4E54 - chains A and B of the 4 polymer chains in the assembly; structure by X-ray diffraction, 2.85 A resolution.

== Chain A ==
Name: DNA damage-binding protein 1
From: Homo sapiens
Notes: fragment: DNA DAMAGE-BINDING PROTEIN 1 (DDB1; p127); engineered mutation(s): NT-His10-DDB1
UniProt: Q16531 (DDB1_HUMAN); numbering as in UniProt (aligned over 2-1140)
Amino-acid sequence (1150 residues; numbered -9 to 1140; the number before each row is that of its first residue; numbers below 1 keep their minus sign (Met-9 is residue -9)):
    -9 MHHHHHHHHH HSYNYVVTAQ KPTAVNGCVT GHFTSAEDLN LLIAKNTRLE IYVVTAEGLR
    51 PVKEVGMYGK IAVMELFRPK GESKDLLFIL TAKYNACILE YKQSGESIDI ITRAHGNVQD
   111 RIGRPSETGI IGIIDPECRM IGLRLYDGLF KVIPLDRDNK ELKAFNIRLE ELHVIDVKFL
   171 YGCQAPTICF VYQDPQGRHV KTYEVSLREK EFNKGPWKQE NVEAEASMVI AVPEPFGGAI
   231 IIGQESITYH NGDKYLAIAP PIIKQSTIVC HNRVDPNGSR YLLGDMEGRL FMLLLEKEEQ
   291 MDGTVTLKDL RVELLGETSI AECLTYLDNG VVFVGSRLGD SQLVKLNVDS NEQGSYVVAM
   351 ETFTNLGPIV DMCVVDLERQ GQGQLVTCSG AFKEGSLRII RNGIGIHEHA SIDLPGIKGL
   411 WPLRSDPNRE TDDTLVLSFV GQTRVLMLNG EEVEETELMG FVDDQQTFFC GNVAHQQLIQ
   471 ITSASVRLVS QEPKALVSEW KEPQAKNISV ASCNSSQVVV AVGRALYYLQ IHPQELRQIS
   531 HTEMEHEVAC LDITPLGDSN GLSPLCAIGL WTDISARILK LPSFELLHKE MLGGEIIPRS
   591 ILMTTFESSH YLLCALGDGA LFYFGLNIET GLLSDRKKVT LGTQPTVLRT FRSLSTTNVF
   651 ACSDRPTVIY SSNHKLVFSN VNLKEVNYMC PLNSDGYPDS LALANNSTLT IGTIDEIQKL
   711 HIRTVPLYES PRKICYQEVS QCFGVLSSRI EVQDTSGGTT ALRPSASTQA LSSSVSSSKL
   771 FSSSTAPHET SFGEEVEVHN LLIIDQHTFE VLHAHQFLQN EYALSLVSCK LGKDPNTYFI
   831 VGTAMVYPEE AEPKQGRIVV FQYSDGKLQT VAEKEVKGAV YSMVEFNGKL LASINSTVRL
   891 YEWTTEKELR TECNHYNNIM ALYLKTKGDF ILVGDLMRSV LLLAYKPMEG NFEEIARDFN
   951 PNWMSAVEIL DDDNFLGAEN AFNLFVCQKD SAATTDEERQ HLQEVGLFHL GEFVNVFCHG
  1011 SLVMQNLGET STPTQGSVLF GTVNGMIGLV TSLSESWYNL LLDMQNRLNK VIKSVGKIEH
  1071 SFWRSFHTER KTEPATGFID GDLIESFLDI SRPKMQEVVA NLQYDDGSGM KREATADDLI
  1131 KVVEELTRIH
Not modelled in the structure: -9 to 0
Construct notes: expression tag (-9 to 1)
Disulfides: Cys18-Cys313
Curated features (UniProtKB/Swiss-Prot):
  - modified residue: Ser2 (N-acetylserine), Lys1067 (N6-acetyllysine), Thr1125 (Phosphothreonine)
  - cross-link: Lys1121 (Glycyl lysine isopeptide (Lys-Gly) (interchain with G-Cter in SUMO2))
  - natural variant: Asp184 to Gln186 (deletion: In WHIKERS), Arg188 (R188Q: In WHIKERS; R188W: In WHIKERS), Glu213 (E213K: In WHIKERS), Phe429 (F429V: In WHIKERS)
  - mutagenesis: Tyr316 to Asn319 (Impairs interaction with DDA1), Glu537 (E537A: Slightly impairs interaction with CUL4A), Trp561 (W561A: Strongly impairs interaction with CUL4A), Glu840 to Glu842 (Impairs interaction with AMBRA1, DTL, DET1, DCAF1, DCAF5, DCAF11 and DCAF8), Met910 to Tyr913 (Impairs interaction with AMBRA1, DTL and DCAF5), Trp953 (W953A: Impairs interaction with AMBRA1, ERCC8, DCAF5 and DCAF11)

== Chain B ==
Name: DNA damage-binding protein 2
From: Homo sapiens
Notes: fragment: DNA DAMAGE-BINDING PROTEIN 2 (DDB2; p48); engineered mutation(s): N-FLAG-DDB2
UniProt: Q92466 (DDB2_HUMAN); residues 2-427 here = UniProt positions 2-427
Amino-acid sequence (435 residues; each row starts with the number of its first residue; numbers below 1 keep their minus sign (Met-7 is residue -7)):
    -7 MDYKDDDDKA PKKRPETQKT SEIVLRPRNK RSRSPLELEP EAKKLCAKGS GPSRRCDSDC
    53 LWVGLAGPQI LPPCRSIVRT LHQHKLGRAS WPSVQQGLQQ SFLHTLDSYR ILQKAAPFDR
   113 RATSLAWHPT HPSTVAVGSK GGDIMLWNFG IKDKPTFIKG IGAGGSITGL KFNPLNTNQF
   173 YASSMEGTTR LQDFKGNILR VFASSDTINI WFCSLDVSAS SRMVVTGDNV GNVILLNMDG
   233 KELWNLRMHK KKVTHVALNP CCDWFLATAS VDQTVKIWDL RQVRGKASFL YSLPHRHPVN
   293 AACFSPDGAR LLTTDQKSEI RVYSASQWDC PLGLIPHPHR HFQHLTPIKA AWHPRYNLIV
   353 VGRYPDPNFK SCTPYELRTI DVFDGNSGKM MCQLYDPESS GISSLNEFNP MGDTLASAMG
   413 YHILIWSQQE ARTRK
Not modelled in the structure: -7 to 19, 422-427
Construct notes: expression tag (-7 to 1)
From the paper describing this entry:
  - binding site for AP24 DNA strand: Phe334, Gln335, His336
  - disease-associated variants - L350P: decreased stability with DNA damage-binding protein 1 (chain A) (proposed by the authors, not directly observed)

== Interface between chain A and chain B ==
Pairs across the interface (93; chain A residue first):
  Arg111(A) with Cys253(B); Trp256(B)
  Ile112(A) with Asn251(B); Cys254(B), hydrophobic; Ala317(B), hydrophobic; Trp320(B), hydrophobic
  Gly113(A) with Ala301(B)
  Arg114(A) with Asp299(B), salt bridge; Ala301(B); Arg302(B); Asn349(B)
  Glu117(A) with Pro84(B)
  Asp137(A) with Ser318(B), hydrogen bond (backbone-side chain)
  Gly138(A) with Ser318(B)
  Leu139(A) with Ser318(B)
  Arg158(A) with Ser318(B), hydrogen bond (side chain-backbone); Gln319(B); Cys322(B), hydrogen bond
  Leu162(A) with Leu324(B), hydrophobic
  Gln183(A) with Asn21(B)
  Asp184(A) with Asn21(B)
  Pro185(A) with Arg20(B); Asn21(B)
  Gln186(A) with Arg20(B)
  Ala214(A) with Leu37(B); Ala39(B)
  Glu215(A) with Glu33(B); Leu37(B)
  Gln234(A) with Leu37(B)
  Met276(A) with Glu33(B); Arg80(B), hydrogen bond
  Arg327(A) with Gly79(B)
  Leu328(A) with Leu78(B); Arg80(B)
  Pro358(A) with Lys77(B); Leu78(B)
  Val360(A) with Leu78(B), hydrophobic
  Ala381(A) with Leu78(B), hydrophobic
  Phe382(A) with Leu78(B), hydrophobic; Arg80(B)
  Arg722(A) with His74(B), hydrogen bond
  Lys723(A) with Lys77(B)
  Tyr812(A) with Val70(B), hydrogen bond (side chain-backbone); Arg71(B); His74(B)
  Leu814(A) with Val70(B), hydrophobic
  Val836(A) with Val70(B), hydrophobic; Arg71(B)
  Tyr837(A) with Ser68(B)
  Pro838(A) with Leu63(B); Pro64(B); Cys66(B)
  Glu839(A) with Leu63(B)
  Glu840(A) with Ser68(B), hydrogen bond (backbone-side chain)
  Ala841(A) with Ser68(B), hydrogen bond (backbone-side chain); Ile69(B), hydrogen bond (backbone-backbone)
  Glu842(A) with Ser68(B); Ser93(B), hydrogen bond; His96(B), salt bridge
  Tyr871(A) with Val70(B), hydrophobic
  Ile909(A) with Asp405(B)
  Leu912(A) with Leu73(B), hydrophobic
  Leu926(A) with Leu90(B), hydrophobic
  Met927(A) with Arg347(B), hydrogen bond (backbone-side chain); Tyr348(B), hydrogen bond
  Arg928(A) with Met403(B); Asp405(B), salt bridge
  Arg947(A) with Pro124(B); Met403(B)
  Asp948(A) with Met403(B)
  Phe949(A) with Thr122(B); Pro124(B), hydrophobic; Met403(B)
  Pro951(A) with Arg347(B); Pro402(B); Met403(B), hydrophobic
  Asn952(A) with Arg347(B)
  Trp953(A) with Trp83(B), hydrophobic; Gln87(B); Leu90(B); Arg347(B); Tyr348(B), hydrophobic
  Glu987(A) with His123(B), salt bridge
  Phe1003(A) with His76(B)
  Val1033(A) with Lys77(B); Gly79(B)
  Glu1079(A) with Trp83(B), hydrogen bond; Gln87(B); Cys253(B); Asp299(B)
  Arg1080(A) with Cys253(B), hydrogen bond (backbone-side chain); Pro298(B), hydrogen bond (side chain-backbone); Pro346(B), hydrogen bond (side chain-backbone)
Interface residues without a listed pair, chain A (57 interface residues in all): Ile310, Glu787, Pro843, Asn970, Asn1005
Interface residues without a listed pair, chain B (58 interface residues in all): Arg25, Ala34, Lys36, Arg67, Gln75, Ser82, Gln92, Ser297, Gly300
Interface features reported in the paper:
  - interface residues, chain B: Arg67(B)

== Overview ==
57 residues of chain A face 58 of chain B across their interface; the contacts include 16 hydrogen bonds and 4
salt bridges. Among the polar pairs are Arg114(A)-Asp299(B), Glu842(A)-His96(B) and Arg928(A)-Asp405(B). The
paper reports a binding site for AP24 DNA strand at Phe334(B), Gln335(B) and His336(B); L350P of chain B
reduces stability with DNA damage-binding protein 1 (chain A).
Chain A is DNA damage-binding protein 1 and chain B is DNA damage-binding protein 2, both from Homo sapiens;
the structure, Damaged DNA induced UV-damaged DNA-binding protein (UV-DDB) dimerization and its roles in
chromatinized DNA repair, was determined by X-ray diffraction (same publication as 4E5Z).
